Entry 8K6X (X-ray diffraction, 1.80 A resolution); this record covers chains G and H of the 10 polymer chains in the assembly.

# Chain G (and H)
Molecule: Cyanate hydratase
From: Escherichia coli K-12
Notes: EC 4.2.1.104; chain H of this document is another copy of the same molecule, construct and numbering; everything in this record applies to it too
Reference sequence: P00816 (CYNS_ECOLI); residues 1-156 here = UniProt positions 1-156
Chain sequence (160 residues; row label = number of the first residue in the row; numbers below 1 keep their minus sign (Gly-3 is residue -3)):
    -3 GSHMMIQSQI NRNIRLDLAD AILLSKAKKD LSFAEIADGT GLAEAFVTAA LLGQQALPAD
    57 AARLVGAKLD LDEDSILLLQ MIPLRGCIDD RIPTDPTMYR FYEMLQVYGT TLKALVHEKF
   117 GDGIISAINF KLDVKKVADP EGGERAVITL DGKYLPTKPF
Disordered / not traced: -3 to 0
Differences from the reference sequence: expression tag (-3 to 0)
Ligand contacts: carbonate ion / methanimidate: Ile120, Ser122, Ala123, Ile124, Leu151

# How chain G and chain H interact
Residue-residue contacts (51):
  Ile2(G) with His113(H); Glu114(H)
  Ser4(G) with Ala110(H); His113(H)
  Gln5(G) with Lys109(H)
  Leu38(G) with Pro155(H), hydrophobic; Phe156(H)
  Ala39(G) with Phe156(H), hydrogen bond (backbone-backbone)
  Phe42(G) with Pro155(H), hydrophobic; Phe156(H)
  Gln51(G) with Thr153(H)
  Ile78(G) with His113(H); Asp118(H)
  Pro79(G) with Lys109(H), hydrogen bond (backbone-side chain)
  Leu80(G) with Lys109(H)
  Arg81(G) with Asp118(H), salt bridge
  Arg87(G) with Arg87(H)
  Thr106(G) with Ile6(H)
  Lys109(G) with Gln5(H); Pro79(H), hydrogen bond (side chain-backbone); Leu80(H)
  Ala110(G) with Ser4(H)
  His113(G) with Met1(H); Ile2(H); Ser4(H); Ile78(H)
  Glu114(G) with Ile2(H)
  Gly117(G) with Met1(H)
  Asp118(G) with Ile78(H); Arg81(H), salt bridge
  Ile120(G) with Ile124(H), hydrophobic
  Ile124(G) with Ile120(H), hydrophobic; Leu151(H); Pro152(H); Thr153(H)
  Phe126(G) with Phe156(H)
  Lys127(G) with Phe156(H)
  Leu128(G) with Phe156(H)
  Leu151(G) with Ile124(H)
  Pro152(G) with Ile124(H)
  Thr153(G) with Gln51(H); Arg81(H); Ile124(H)
  Pro155(G) with Leu38(H), hydrophobic; Phe42(H), hydrophobic
  Phe156(G) with Leu38(H); Ala39(H), hydrogen bond (backbone-backbone); Phe42(H); Phe126(H); Lys127(H); Leu128(H)
Other interface residues (no listed pair), chain G (35 interface residues in all): Met1, Ile6, Ala41, Ala52, Pro54, Lys154
Other interface residues (no listed pair), chain H (35 interface residues in all): Ala41, Ala52, Pro54, Thr106, Gly117, Lys154

# Overview
Chain G and chain H each contribute 35 residues to their interface; the contacts include 4 hydrogen bonds and
2 salt bridges. Among the polar pairs are Arg81(G)-Asp118(H), Pro79(G)-Lys109(H) and Ala39(G)-Phe156(H).
Ligands of chain G: carbonate ion / methanimidate.
Chain G and chain H are both Cyanate hydratase (Escherichia coli K-12); the structure, Crystal structure of
E.coli Cyanase complex with cyanate and bicarbonate, was determined by X-ray diffraction, deposited together
with 8K6G, 8K6H, 8K6S and 8K6U.
